9B2T - chains I and H of the 11 polymer chains in the assembly; structure by electron microscopy, 2.99 A resolution.

[Chain I]
Molecule: 601 DNA
Organism: synthetic construct
Sequence (185 nucleotides; row label = number of the first residue in the row; numbers below 1 keep their minus sign (DG-92 is residue -92)):
   -92 GACCCTATAC GCGGCCGCCC ATCAGAATCC CGGTGCCGAG GCCGCTCAAT TGGTCGTAGA
   -32 CAGCTCTAGC ACCGCTTAAA CGCACGTACG CGCTGTCCCC CGCGTTTTAA CCGCCAAGGG
    28 GATTACTCCC TAGTCTCCAG GCACGTGTCA GATATATACA TCGATTGCCG GTCGCGAACA
    88 GCGAC
Unresolved in the structure: -92 to -79, 79-92

[Chain H]
Name: Histone H2B 1.1
Organism: Xenopus laevis
Reference sequence: P02281 (H2B11_XENLA); residues 1-122 here correspond to UniProt positions 5-126 (UniProt number = residue number + 4)
Chain sequence (123 residues; each row starts with the number of its first residue; numbering starts at 0):
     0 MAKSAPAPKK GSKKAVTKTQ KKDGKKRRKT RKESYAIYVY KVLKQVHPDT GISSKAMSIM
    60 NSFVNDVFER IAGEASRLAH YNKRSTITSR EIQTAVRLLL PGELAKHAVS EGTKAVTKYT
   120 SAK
Unresolved in the structure: 0-25, 122
Differences from the reference sequence: initiating methionine (0); engineered mutation Thr29 (Ser33 in P02281)

[Chain I / chain H interface]
Contacting residue pairs (11; chain I residue first):
  DC-29(I) - Arg26(H)  hydrogen bond to the base
  DT-28(I) - Arg26(H)  hydrogen bond to the sugar
  DG48(I) - Ile36(H)  sugar contact
  DG48(I) - Tyr37(H)  hydrogen bond to the phosphate
  DC49(I) - Arg30(H)  phosphate contact
  DC49(I) - Lys31(H)  sugar contact
  DC49(I) - Ile36(H)  phosphate contact
  DA50(I) - Arg30(H)  phosphate contact
  DA50(I) - Lys31(H)  hydrogen bond to the phosphate
  DC51(I) - Arg27(H)  salt bridge to the phosphate
  DC51(I) - Lys28(H)  salt bridge to the phosphate
Also at the interface, not in a pair above, chain I (7 interface residues in all): DG-30
Also at the interface, not in a pair above, chain H (10 interface residues in all): Thr29, Glu32, Ser33

[Overview]
The interface between chain I and chain H involves 7 residues on one side and 10 on the other; the contacts
include 4 hydrogen bonds and 2 salt bridges. Polar contacts include DC-29(I)-Arg26(H), DT-28(I)-Arg26(H) and
DG48(I)-Tyr37(H).
Chain I is 601 DNA (synthetic construct) and chain H is Histone H2B 1.1 (Xenopus laevis); the structure,
Haspin bound to nucleosome in position 2, was determined by electron microscopy, deposited together with 9B2S
and 9B2U.
